8ABM - chains D and I of the 20 polymer chains in the assembly; structure by electron microscopy, 2.80 A resolution.

[Chain D]
Molecule: YALI0A17468p
Organism: Yarrowia lipolytica
UniProt: Q6CGP7 (Q6CGP7_YARLI); residue numbers follow UniProt; this construct covers 1-330
Sequence (330 residues; row label = number of the first residue in the row):
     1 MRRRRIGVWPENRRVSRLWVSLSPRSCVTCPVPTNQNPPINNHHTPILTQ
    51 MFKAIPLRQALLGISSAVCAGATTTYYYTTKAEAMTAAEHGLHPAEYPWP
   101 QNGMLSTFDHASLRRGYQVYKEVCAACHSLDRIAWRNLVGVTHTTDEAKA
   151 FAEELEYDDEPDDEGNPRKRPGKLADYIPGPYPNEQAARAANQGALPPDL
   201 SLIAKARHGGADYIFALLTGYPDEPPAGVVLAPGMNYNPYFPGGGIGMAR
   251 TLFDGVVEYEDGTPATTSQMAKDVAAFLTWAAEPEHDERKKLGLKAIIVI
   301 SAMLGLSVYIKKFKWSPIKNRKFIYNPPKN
Not modelled in the structure: 1-84, 329-330
Ion coordination: heme c Fe: His128, Met248
Residues lining bound ligands:
  - heme c (HEC): Val119, Val123, Cys124, Cys127, His128, Asn192, Ala195, Leu196, Pro197, Pro198, Leu200, Ile203, Arg207, Tyr213, Ile214, Leu217, Leu218, Phe241, Ile246, Gly247, Met248, Thr251, Leu252, Val274, Leu278
  - phosphatidylethanolamine (PTY): Leu292, Lys295, Ala296, Val299, Ile300, Met303

[Chain I]
Molecule: Complex III subunit 9
Organism: Yarrowia lipolytica
UniProt: Q6CG23 (Q6CG23_YARLI); numbering as in UniProt (aligned over 1-69)
Sequence (69 residues; row label = number of the first residue in the row):
     1 MAWATTFYNVFVKRNSAFVATILASAFVFDMTFETAIDNFWDRINAGKQW
    51 KDIRHKYIEAAGDDDEDDE
Not modelled in the structure: 1-3, 58-69
Residues lining bound ligands: 1,2-diacyl-sn-glycero-3-phosphocholine (PC1): Tyr8, Val12, Lys13, Arg14, Asn15, Phe18, Val19, Ile22, Leu23

[How chain D and chain I interact]
Contacting residue pairs (33):
  Pro100(D) with Lys48(I), hydrogen bond (backbone-side chain)
  Leu105(D) with Trp41(I); Ile44(I), hydrophobic; Asn45(I), hydrogen bond (backbone-side chain)
  Ser106(D) with Asn45(I); Lys48(I)
  Thr107(D) with Trp41(I); Asn45(I), hydrogen bond (backbone-side chain); Lys48(I), hydrogen bond (backbone-side chain)
  Phe108(D) with Lys48(I)
  Asp109(D) with Lys48(I)
  His110(D) with Lys48(I), hydrogen bond (backbone-backbone); Trp50(I); Ile53(I)
  Ala111(D) with Ile53(I)
  Arg114(D) with Tyr57(I), hydrogen bond
  Gly140(D) with Trp50(I)
  Val141(D) with Trp50(I)
  Thr142(D) with Trp50(I)
  His143(D) with Trp50(I)
  Thr144(D) with Trp50(I); Tyr57(I)
  Glu147(D) with Tyr57(I)
  Asp287(D) with Trp41(I)
  Lys290(D) with Trp41(I)
  Lys291(D) with Asp38(I), salt bridge; Trp41(I)
  Leu294(D) with Trp41(I), hydrophobic
  Lys295(D) with Phe33(I); Glu34(I); Ile37(I)
  Ile298(D) with Phe33(I), hydrophobic
  Val299(D) with Phe33(I), hydrophobic
Other interface residues (no listed pair), chain D (24 interface residues in all): Met104, Glu260
Other interface residues (no listed pair), chain I (15 interface residues in all): Phe29, Phe40, Gly47, Gln49

[Summary]
24 residues of chain D face 15 of chain I across their interface, with 6 hydrogen bonds and 1 salt bridge.
Among the polar pairs are Lys291(D)-Asp38(I), Pro100(D)-Lys48(I) and Leu105(D)-Asn45(I). Bound to chain D:
heme c and phosphatidylethanolamine. Ligands of chain I: 1,2-diacyl-sn-glycero-3-phosphocholine.
Chain D is YALI0A17468p and chain I is Complex III subunit 9, both from Yarrowia lipolytica; the structure,
Complex III2 from Yarrowia lipolytica, apo, b-position, was determined by electron microscopy together with
8AB6, 8AB7, 8AB8, 8AB9, 8ABA, 8ABB and 11 further entries from the same study.
